PDB entry 6KE9 | X-ray diffraction, 2.22 A resolution | chains E and J of the 10 polymer chains in the assembly

== Chain E ==
Protein: Histone H3.1
Organism: Homo sapiens
Reference sequence: P68431 (H31_HUMAN); residues 40-135 here correspond to UniProt positions 41-136 (UniProt number = residue number + 1)
Sequence (96 residues; each row starts with the number of its first residue):
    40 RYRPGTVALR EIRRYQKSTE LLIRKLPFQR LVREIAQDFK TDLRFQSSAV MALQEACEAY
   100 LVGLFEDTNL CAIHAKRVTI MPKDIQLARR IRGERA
UniProt features mapped onto this chain:
  - modified residue: Tyr41 (Phosphotyrosine), Lys56 (N6,N6,N6-trimethyllysine), Ser57 (Phosphoserine), Lys64 (N6-(2-hydroxyisobutyryl)lysine), Lys79 (N6,N6,N6-trimethyllysine), Thr80 (Phosphothreonine), Ser86 (Phosphoserine), Thr107 (Phosphothreonine), Lys115 (N6-acetyllysine), Lys122 (N6-(2-hydroxyisobutyryl)lysine)

== Chain J ==
Molecule: Human Telomeric DNA
Organism: Homo sapiens
Sequence (145 nucleotides; row label = number of the first residue in the row; numbers below 1 keep their minus sign (DA-72 is residue -72)):
   -72 ATCACCCTAA CCCTAACCCT AACCCTAACC CTAACCCTAA CCCTAACCCT AACCCTAACC
   -12 CTAACCCTAA CCCTAACCCT AACCCTAACC CTAACCCTAA CCCTAACCCT AACCCTAACC
    48 CTAACCCTAA CCCTAACCCT AAGAT

== Interface between chain E and chain J ==
Contacting residue pairs (23; chain E residue first):
  Arg40(E) - DC-8(J)  hydrogen bond to the base
  Arg40(E) - DG70(J)  phosphate contact
  Tyr41(E) - DA69(J)  phosphate contact
  Tyr41(E) - DG70(J)  phosphate contact
  Arg42(E) - DT-5(J)  salt bridge to the phosphate
  Arg42(E) - DG70(J)  hydrogen bond to the phosphate
  Pro43(E) - DC-6(J)  phosphate contact
  Thr45(E) - DA69(J)  phosphate contact
  Thr45(E) - DG70(J)  hydrogen bond to the phosphate
  Arg63(E) - DC-13(J)  salt bridge to the phosphate
  Arg72(E) - DT-23(J)  salt bridge to the phosphate
  Arg83(E) - DC-24(J)  phosphate contact
  Arg83(E) - DT-23(J)  phosphate contact
  Phe84(E) - DC-24(J)  phosphate contact
  Phe84(E) - DT-23(J)  hydrogen bond to the phosphate
  Gln85(E) - DC-24(J)  phosphate contact
  Ser86(E) - DC-24(J)  hydrogen bond to the phosphate
  Arg116(E) - DA-3(J)  phosphate contact
  Val117(E) - DA-3(J)  hydrogen bond to the phosphate
  Thr118(E) - DA-4(J)  phosphate contact
  Thr118(E) - DA-3(J)  hydrogen bond to the phosphate
  Met120(E) - DA-3(J)  phosphate contact
  Met120(E) - DC-2(J)  phosphate contact
Interface residues without a listed pair, chain E (17 interface residues in all): Leu82, Lys115
Interface residues without a listed pair, chain J (15 interface residues in all): DC-14, DA-9, DC-7, DA71

== Overview ==
The interface between chain E and chain J involves 17 residues on one side and 15 on the other; the contacts
include 7 hydrogen bonds and 3 salt bridges. Polar pairs include Arg40(E)-DC-8(J), Arg42(E)-DG70(J) and
Thr45(E)-DG70(J).
Chain E is Histone H3.1 and chain J is Human Telomeric DNA, both from Homo sapiens; the structure, The Human
Telomeric Nucleosome Displays Distinct Structural and Dynamic Properties, was determined by X-ray diffraction
together with 6L9H and 6LE9 from the same study.
